5D4C - chains C and G of the 8 polymer chains in the assembly; structure by X-ray diffraction, 3.28 A resolution.

== Chain C ==
Protein: DNA-directed RNA polymerase subunit beta
Organism: Thermus thermophilus (strain HB8 / ATCC 27634 / DSM 579)
Notes: EC 2.7.7.6
UniProt: Q8RQE9 (RPOB_THET8); numbering as in UniProt (aligned over 1-1119)
Sequence (1119 residues; row label = number of the first residue in the row):
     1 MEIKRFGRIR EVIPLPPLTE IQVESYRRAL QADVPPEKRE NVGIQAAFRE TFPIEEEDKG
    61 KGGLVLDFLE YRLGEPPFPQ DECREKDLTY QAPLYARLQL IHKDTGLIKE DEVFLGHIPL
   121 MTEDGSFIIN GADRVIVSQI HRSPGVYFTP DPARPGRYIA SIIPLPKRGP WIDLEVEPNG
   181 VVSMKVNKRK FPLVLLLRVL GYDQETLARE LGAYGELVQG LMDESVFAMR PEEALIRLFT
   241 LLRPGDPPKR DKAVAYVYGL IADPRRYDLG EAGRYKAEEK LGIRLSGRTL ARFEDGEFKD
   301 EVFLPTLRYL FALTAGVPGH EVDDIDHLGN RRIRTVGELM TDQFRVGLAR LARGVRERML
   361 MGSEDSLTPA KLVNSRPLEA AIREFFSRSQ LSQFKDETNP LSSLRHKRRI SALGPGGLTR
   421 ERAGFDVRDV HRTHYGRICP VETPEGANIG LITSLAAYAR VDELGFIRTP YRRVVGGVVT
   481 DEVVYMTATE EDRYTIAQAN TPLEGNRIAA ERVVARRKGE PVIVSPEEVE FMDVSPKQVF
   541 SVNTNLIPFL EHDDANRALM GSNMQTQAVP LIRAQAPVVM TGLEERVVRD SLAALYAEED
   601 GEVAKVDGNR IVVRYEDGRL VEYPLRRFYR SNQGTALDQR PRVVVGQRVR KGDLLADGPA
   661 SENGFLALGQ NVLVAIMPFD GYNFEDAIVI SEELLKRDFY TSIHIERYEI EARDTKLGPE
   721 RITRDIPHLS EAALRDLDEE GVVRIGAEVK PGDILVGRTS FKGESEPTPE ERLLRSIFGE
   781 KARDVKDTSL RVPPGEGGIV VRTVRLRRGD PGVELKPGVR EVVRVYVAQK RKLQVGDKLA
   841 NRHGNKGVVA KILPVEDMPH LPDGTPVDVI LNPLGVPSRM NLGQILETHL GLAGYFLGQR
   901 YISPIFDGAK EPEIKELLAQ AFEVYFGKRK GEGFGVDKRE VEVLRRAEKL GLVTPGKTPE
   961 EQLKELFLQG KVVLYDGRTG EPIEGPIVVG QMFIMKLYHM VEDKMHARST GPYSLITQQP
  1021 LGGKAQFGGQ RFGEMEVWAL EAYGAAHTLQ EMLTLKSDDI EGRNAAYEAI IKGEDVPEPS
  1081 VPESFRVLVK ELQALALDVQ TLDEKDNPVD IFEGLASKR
Unresolved in the structure: 57-62, 1119
Small-molecule neighbours:
  - ATP / cytidine-5'-monophosphate: Arg405, Arg409, Pro444, Gln567, Lys838, Lys846, His999, Lys1004
  - CTP (cytidine-5'-triphosphate): Arg557, Glu685, Arg879

== Chain G ==
Molecule: 19-nt DNA strand
Sequence (19 nucleotides; numbered 1 to 19; the number before each row is that of its first residue):
     1 CCTGCATCCG TGAGTAGAG
Unresolved in the structure: 1-3, 19
Small-molecule neighbours: ATP / cytidine-5'-monophosphate: DG14, DT15, DA16

== Interface between chain C and chain G ==
Contacting residue pairs (7; chain C residue first):
  Gly1023(C) with DG17(G), phosphate contact
  Lys1024(C) with DG17(G), hydrogen bond to the phosphate
  Gln1030(C) with DA16(G), phosphate contact
  Arg1031(C) with DT15(G), salt bridge to the phosphate; DA16(G), hydrogen bond to the phosphate
  Gly1033(C) with DT15(G), phosphate contact
  Met1035(C) with DG14(G), sugar contact
Other interface residues (no listed pair), chain C (8 interface residues in all): Glu421, Arg422
Other interface residues (no listed pair), chain G (5 interface residues in all): DG12

== Summary ==
The interface between chain C and chain G involves 8 residues on one side and 5 on the other, with 2 hydrogen
bonds and 1 salt bridge. Polar contacts include Lys1024(C)-DG17(G), Arg1031(C)-DA16(G) and Arg1031(C)-DT15(G).
ATP / cytidine-5'-monophosphate is bound between chain C and chain G.
Here chain C is DNA-directed RNA polymerase subunit beta (Thermus thermophilus (strain HB8 / ATCC 27634 / DSM
579)) and chain G is a 19-nt DNA strand. Entry 5D4C (Crystal structure of Thermus thermophilus product complex
for transcription initiation with ATP and CTP) was determined by X-ray diffraction together with 5D4D and 5D4E
from the same study.
